PDB entry 6CIC | X-ray diffraction, 1.75 A resolution | chains A and B

== Chain A (and B) ==
Protein: Nitric oxide synthase, brain
Source organism: Homo sapiens
Notes: EC 1.14.13.39; chain B of this document is another copy of the same molecule, construct and numbering; everything in this record applies to it too
UniProt: P29475 (NOS1_HUMAN), isoform P29475-5; residue numbers follow UniProt; this construct covers 302-722
Chain sequence (421 residues; each row starts with the number of its first residue):
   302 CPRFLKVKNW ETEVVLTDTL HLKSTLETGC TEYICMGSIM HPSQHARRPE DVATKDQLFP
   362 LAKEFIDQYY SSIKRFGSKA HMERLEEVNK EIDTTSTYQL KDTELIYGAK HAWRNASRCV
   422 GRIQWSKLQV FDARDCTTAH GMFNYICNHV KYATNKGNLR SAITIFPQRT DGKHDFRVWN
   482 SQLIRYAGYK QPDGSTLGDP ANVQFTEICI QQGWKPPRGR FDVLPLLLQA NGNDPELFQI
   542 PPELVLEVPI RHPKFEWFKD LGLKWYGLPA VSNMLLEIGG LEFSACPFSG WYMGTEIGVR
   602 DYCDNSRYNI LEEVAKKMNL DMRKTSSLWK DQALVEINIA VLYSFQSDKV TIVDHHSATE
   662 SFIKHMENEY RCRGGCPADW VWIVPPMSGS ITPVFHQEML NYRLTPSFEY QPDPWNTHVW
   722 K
Construct notes: engineered mutation A354 (Arg in P29475), D357 (Gly in P29475)
Bound ions: Zn2+: C331, C336 (shared with C331(B), C336(B) of chain B); heme Fe near C420 (its only coordinating residue here)
Small-molecule neighbours:
  - 7R2 (N-(1-{2-[ethyl(methyl)amino]ethyl}-1,2,3,4-tetrahydroquinolin-6-yl)thiophene-2-carboximidamide): Q483, R486, P570, A571, V572, M575, F589, S590, G591, W592, Y593, E597, R608, W683, Y711
  - tetrahydrobiopterin (H4B), molecule 1: W311, W681, F696, H697, Q698, E699
  - tetrahydrobiopterin (H4B), molecule 2: S339, M341, R601, V682, W683
  - heme (HEM): H346, W414, A417, R419, C420, V421, G422, Q425, L429, S462, M575, F589, S590, G591, W592, M594, E597, V654, W683, F709, Y711
Swiss-Prot annotation at these positions:
  - binding site ((6R)-L-erythro-5,6,7,8-tetrahydrobiopterin): S339, V682, W683, F696
  - binding site (heme b): C420, Y711
  - binding site (L-arginine): Q483, W592, Y593, E597
Reported in the primary citation:
  - specificity-determining residues: D602 (from molecular simulation)

== Chain A / chain B interface ==
Residue-residue contacts - 121 pairs, chain A then chain B:
  L306(A) - I335(B)  hydrophobic
  W311(A) - M341(B)
  W311(A) - H342(B)
  E312(A) - N606(B)
  H322(A) - I335(B)
  S325(A) - Y334(B)  hydrogen bond (side chain-backbone)
  T326(A) - Y334(B)
  L327(A) - Y334(B)
  E328(A) - E333(B)
  E328(A) - Y334(B)
  T329(A) - T332(B)
  T329(A) - E333(B)  hydrogen bond (backbone-backbone)
  T329(A) - Y334(B)
  T329(A) - I335(B)
  C331(A) - C331(B)  hydrophobic
  C331(A) - T332(B)
  C331(A) - E333(B)
  C331(A) - C336(B)  hydrophobic
  T332(A) - T329(B)
  T332(A) - C331(B)
  E333(A) - E328(B)
  E333(A) - T329(B)  hydrogen bond (backbone-backbone)
  E333(A) - C331(B)
  Y334(A) - S325(B)
  Y334(A) - T326(B)
  Y334(A) - L327(B)
  Y334(A) - T329(B)
  Y334(A) - Y703(B)
  I335(A) - L306(B)  hydrophobic
  I335(A) - H322(B)
  I335(A) - T329(B)
  I335(A) - L701(B)  hydrophobic
  I335(A) - N702(B)
  I335(A) - Y703(B)  hydrophobic
  C336(A) - C331(B)  hydrophobic
  C336(A) - C336(B)  hydrophobic
  C336(A) - L701(B)
  C336(A) - N702(B)  hydrogen bond (backbone-backbone)
  M337(A) - L306(B)  hydrophobic
  S339(A) - W681(B)
  S339(A) - E699(B)
  S339(A) - M700(B)  hydrogen bond (side chain-backbone)
  I340(A) - E699(B)
  M341(A) - W311(B)
  M341(A) - E699(B)  hydrogen bond (backbone-side chain)
  H342(A) - W311(B)
  V600(A) - S691(B)
  R601(A) - S691(B)
  R601(A) - F696(B)
  R601(A) - H697(B)
  D605(A) - H697(B)  salt bridge
  N606(A) - E312(B)  hydrogen bond
  L612(A) - I692(B)  hydrophobic
  T626(A) - D655(B)  hydrogen bond
  T626(A) - H657(B)
  S627(A) - L643(B)
  S627(A) - Q647(B)  hydrogen bond
  S627(A) - D655(B)
  S628(A) - I640(B)
  L629(A) - N639(B)
  L629(A) - I640(B)
  L629(A) - L643(B)  hydrophobic
  L629(A) - H656(B)
  L629(A) - H657(B)
  K631(A) - I692(B)
  D632(A) - V636(B)
  D632(A) - H656(B)  salt bridge
  D632(A) - H657(B)  salt bridge
  D632(A) - S689(B)  hydrogen bond
  Q633(A) - V636(B)
  Q633(A) - E637(B)  hydrogen bond
  Q633(A) - I640(B)
  V636(A) - D632(B)
  V636(A) - Q633(B)
  V636(A) - V636(B)  hydrophobic
  E637(A) - Q633(B)  hydrogen bond
  N639(A) - L629(B)
  I640(A) - S628(B)
  I640(A) - L629(B)
  I640(A) - Q633(B)
  L643(A) - S627(B)
  L643(A) - L629(B)  hydrophobic
  Q647(A) - S627(B)  hydrogen bond
  D655(A) - T626(B)  hydrogen bond
  D655(A) - S627(B)
  H656(A) - L629(B)
  H656(A) - D632(B)  salt bridge
  H657(A) - T626(B)
  H657(A) - D632(B)  salt bridge
  S658(A) - T626(B)  hydrogen bond
  W681(A) - S339(B)
  W681(A) - V682(B)  hydrophobic
  V682(A) - W681(B)  hydrophobic
  P687(A) - S689(B)
  P687(A) - G690(B)  hydrogen bond (backbone-backbone)
  P687(A) - S691(B)  hydrogen bond (backbone-backbone)
  M688(A) - D632(B)
  M688(A) - S689(B)
  S689(A) - D632(B)  hydrogen bond
  S689(A) - P687(B)
  S689(A) - M688(B)
  S689(A) - S689(B)
  G690(A) - P687(B)  hydrogen bond (backbone-backbone)
  S691(A) - V600(B)
  S691(A) - R601(B)
  S691(A) - P687(B)  hydrogen bond (backbone-backbone)
  I692(A) - K631(B)
  I692(A) - D632(B)
  F696(A) - R601(B)
  H697(A) - R601(B)
  H697(A) - D605(B)
  E699(A) - S339(B)
  E699(A) - I340(B)
  E699(A) - M341(B)  hydrogen bond (side chain-backbone)
  M700(A) - S339(B)  hydrogen bond (backbone-side chain)
  L701(A) - I335(B)  hydrophobic
  L701(A) - C336(B)
  L701(A) - M337(B)  hydrophobic
  N702(A) - I335(B)
  N702(A) - C336(B)  hydrogen bond (backbone-backbone)
  Y703(A) - Y334(B)
Interface residues without a listed pair, chain A (64 interface residues in all): K307, V308, G330, G338, C604, K625, L635
Interface residues without a listed pair, chain B (64 interface residues in all): K307, V308, G330, G338, K555, S607, L612, L635, S658

== Overview ==
Chain A and chain B each contribute 64 residues to their interface; the contacts include 23 hydrogen bonds and
5 salt bridges. Polar contacts include D605(A)-H697(B), D632(A)-H656(B) and D632(A)-H657(B). Ligands of chain
A: heme, tetrahydrobiopterin and compound 7R2. From the paper: the specificity determinant D602(A).
Chain A and chain B are both Nitric oxide synthase, brain (Homo sapiens); the structure, Structure of the
human nitric oxide synthase R354A/G357D mutant heme domain in complex with
N-(1-(2-(Ethyl(methyl)amino)ethyl)-1,2,3,4-tetrahydroquino-lin-6-yl)thiophene-2-carboximidamide, was
determined by X-ray diffraction (same publication as 6CID, 6CIE and 6CIF).
